6PEI - chains A and C of the 4 polymer chains in the assembly; structure by X-ray diffraction, 2.10 A resolution.

Chain A (and C):
Name: Sorbitol dehydrogenase (L-iditol 2-dehydrogenase)
From: Sinorhizobium meliloti 1021
Notes: EC 1.1.1.14; chain C of this document is another copy of the same molecule, construct and numbering; everything in this record applies to it too
Reference sequence: Q92N06 (Q92N06_RHIME); numbering as in UniProt (aligned over 1-257)
Sequence (291 residues; numbered -33 to 257; the number before each row is that of its first residue; numbers below 1 keep their minus sign (Met-33 is residue -33)):
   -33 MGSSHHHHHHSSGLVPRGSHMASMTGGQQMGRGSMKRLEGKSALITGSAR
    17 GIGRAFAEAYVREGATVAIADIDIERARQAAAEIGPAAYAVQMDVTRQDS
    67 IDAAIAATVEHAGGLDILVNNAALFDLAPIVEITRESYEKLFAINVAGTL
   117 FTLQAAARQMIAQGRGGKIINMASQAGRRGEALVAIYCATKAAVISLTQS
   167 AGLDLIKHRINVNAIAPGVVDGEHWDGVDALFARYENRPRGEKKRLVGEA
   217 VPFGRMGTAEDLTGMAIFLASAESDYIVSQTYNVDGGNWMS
Unresolved in the structure: -33 to 1
Construct notes: initiating methionine (-33); expression tag (-32 to 0)
Reported in the primary citation:
  - catalytic residues: Ser140, Tyr153, Lys157 (proposed by the authors, not directly observed)

Interface between chain A and chain C:
Residue-residue contacts - 73 pairs, chain A then chain C:
  Gln64(A) - Arg101(C)  hydrogen bond
  Ile67(A) - Arg101(C)
  Pro95(A) - Asp170(C)
  Ile96(A) - Leu119(C)  hydrophobic
  Ile96(A) - Gln120(C)  hydrogen bond (backbone-side chain)
  Ile96(A) - Ala167(C)  hydrophobic
  Ile96(A) - Asp170(C)  hydrogen bond (backbone-side chain)
  Val97(A) - Gln120(C)
  Val97(A) - Arg124(C)  hydrogen bond (backbone-side chain)
  Val97(A) - Ile127(C)  hydrophobic
  Ile99(A) - Phe117(C)
  Ile99(A) - Gln120(C)  hydrogen bond (backbone-side chain)
  Thr100(A) - Phe117(C)
  Arg101(A) - Thr62(C)
  Arg101(A) - Gln64(C)  hydrogen bond
  Arg101(A) - Ile67(C)
  Arg101(A) - Phe117(C)
  Tyr104(A) - Phe108(C)  hydrogen bond (side chain-backbone)
  Tyr104(A) - Val112(C)
  Tyr104(A) - Ala113(C)  hydrogen bond (side chain-backbone)
  Tyr104(A) - Phe117(C)  hydrophobic
  Phe108(A) - Tyr104(C)  hydrogen bond (backbone-side chain)
  Phe108(A) - Phe108(C)  hydrophobic
  Phe108(A) - Val112(C)  hydrophobic
  Val112(A) - Tyr104(C)
  Ala113(A) - Tyr104(C)  hydrogen bond (backbone-side chain)
  Leu116(A) - Tyr104(C)  hydrophobic
  Leu116(A) - Ile152(C)  hydrophobic
  Phe117(A) - Ile99(C)  hydrophobic
  Phe117(A) - Arg101(C)
  Phe117(A) - Tyr104(C)  hydrophobic
  Leu119(A) - Ile96(C)  hydrophobic
  Gln120(A) - Ile96(C)  hydrogen bond (side chain-backbone)
  Gln120(A) - Val97(C)
  Gln120(A) - Ile99(C)  hydrogen bond (side chain-backbone)
  Arg124(A) - Val97(C)  hydrogen bond (side chain-backbone)
  Ile127(A) - Val97(C)  hydrophobic
  Arg145(A) - Gln165(C)
  Gly146(A) - Gln165(C)  hydrogen bond (backbone-side chain)
  Gly146(A) - Ser166(C)
  Gly146(A) - Leu169(C)
  Glu147(A) - Ser166(C)  hydrogen bond (backbone-side chain)
  Ala148(A) - Ser166(C)
  Ala148(A) - Leu169(C)
  Ala148(A) - Asp170(C)
  Ala151(A) - Leu163(C)
  Ala151(A) - Ser166(C)
  Ile152(A) - Leu116(C)  hydrophobic
  Cys154(A) - Ser162(C)
  Cys154(A) - Ser166(C)
  Ala155(A) - Ser162(C)  hydrogen bond (backbone-side chain)
  Ala155(A) - Leu163(C)  hydrophobic
  Ala158(A) - Ala158(C)
  Ala158(A) - Ser162(C)
  Ser162(A) - Cys154(C)
  Ser162(A) - Ala155(C)  hydrogen bond (side chain-backbone)
  Ser162(A) - Ala158(C)
  Leu163(A) - Ala151(C)
  Leu163(A) - Ala155(C)  hydrophobic
  Gln165(A) - Arg145(C)
  Gln165(A) - Gly146(C)  hydrogen bond (side chain-backbone)
  Ser166(A) - Gly146(C)
  Ser166(A) - Glu147(C)  hydrogen bond (side chain-backbone)
  Ser166(A) - Ala148(C)
  Ser166(A) - Ala151(C)
  Ser166(A) - Cys154(C)
  Ala167(A) - Ile96(C)  hydrophobic
  Leu169(A) - Gly146(C)
  Leu169(A) - Glu147(C)
  Leu169(A) - Ala148(C)
  Asp170(A) - Pro95(C)
  Asp170(A) - Ile96(C)  hydrogen bond (side chain-backbone)
  Asp170(A) - Ala148(C)
Other interface residues (no listed pair), chain A (42 interface residues in all): Thr62, Arg63, Glu98, Arg144, Leu149, Val150, Ala159, Leu171
Other interface residues (no listed pair), chain C (43 interface residues in all): Arg63, Glu98, Thr100, Ala123, Arg144, Leu149, Val150, Ala159, Leu171

Summary:
42 residues of chain A face 43 of chain C across their interface, with 20 hydrogen bonds. Polar pairs include
Gln64(A)-Arg101(C), Ile96(A)-Gln120(C) and Ile96(A)-Asp170(C). The paper reports catalytic residues Ser140(A),
Tyr153(A) and Lys157(A).
Chain A and chain C are both Sorbitol dehydrogenase (L-iditol 2-dehydrogenase) (Sinorhizobium meliloti 1021);
the structure, Structure of sorbitol dehydrogenase from Sinorhizobium meliloti 1021, was determined by X-ray
diffraction together with 6PEJ from the same study.
